3IDY - chains A and B of the 6 polymer chains in the assembly; structure by X-ray diffraction, 3.20 A resolution.

Chain A:
Protein: HIV-1 HxBc2 gp120 core
Source organism: Human immunodeficiency virus 1
Notes: engineered mutation(s): M95W, T257S, S375W, A443M, W96C, V275C, I109C, Q428C
Amino-acid sequence (317 residues; row label = number of the first residue in the row; note: 93 numbers in that range are skipped by the numbering (no residue carries them; nothing is unmodelled there)):
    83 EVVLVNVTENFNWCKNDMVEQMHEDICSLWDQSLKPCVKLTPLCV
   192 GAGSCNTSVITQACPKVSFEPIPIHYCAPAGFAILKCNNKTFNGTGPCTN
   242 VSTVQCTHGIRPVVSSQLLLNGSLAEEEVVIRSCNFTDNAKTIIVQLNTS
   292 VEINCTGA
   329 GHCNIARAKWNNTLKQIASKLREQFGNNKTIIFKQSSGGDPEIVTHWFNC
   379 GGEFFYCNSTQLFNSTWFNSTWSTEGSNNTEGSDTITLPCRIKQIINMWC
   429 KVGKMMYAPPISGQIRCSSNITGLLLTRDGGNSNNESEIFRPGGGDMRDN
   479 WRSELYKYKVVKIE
Disordered / not traced: 192-194, 399-409
Cystine bridges: Cys-96/Cys-275, Cys-109/Cys-428, Cys-119/Cys-205, Cys-126/Cys-196, Cys-218/Cys-247, Cys-228/Cys-239, Cys-296/Cys-331, Cys-378/Cys-445, Cys-385/Cys-418
Covalently attached groups: N-acetylglucosamine (NAG) linked to Asn-88, Asn-230, Asn-234, Asn-241, Asn-262, Asn-276, Asn-289, Asn-295, Asn-339, Asn-356, Asn-386, Asn-392, Asn-448, Asn-463

Chain B:
Protein: Fab b13 heavy chain
Source organism: Homo sapiens
Notes: antibody fragment or engineered binder
Amino-acid sequence (231 residues; row label = number of the first residue in the row; a row labelled like 82A-82C holds insertion residues (82A, then the next letters in order)):
     1 QVQLVESGGGVVQPGRSLRLSCAASGFTFRNYAMHWVRQAPGKGLEWVAL
    51 IK
   52A Y
    53 DGRNKYYADSVKGRFSISRDNSKNTLYLEM
82A-82C NSL
    83 RAEDTAVYYCARDIGLKG
100A-100K EHYDILTAYGP
   101 DYWGQGALVTVSSASTKGPSVFPLAPSSKSTSGGTAALGCLVKDYFPEPV
   151 TVSWNSGALTSGVHTFPAVLQSSGLYSLSSVVTVPSSSLGTQTYICNVNH
   201 KPSNTKVDKKAEPKSC
Disordered / not traced: 129-130
Cystine bridges: Cys-22/Cys-92, Cys-140/Cys-196
Residues lining bound ligands: N-acetylglucosamine (NAG; 2-acetamido-2-deoxy-beta-D-glucopyranose): Leu-98, Lys-99, Gly-100, Tyr-100C

Interface between chain A and chain B:
Contacting residue pairs - 30 pairs, chain A then chain B:
  Ser-365(A) / Tyr-32(B)  hydrogen bond (backbone-side chain)
  Gly-366(A) / Asn-31(B)
  Gly-366(A) / Tyr-32(B)  hydrogen bond (backbone-side chain)
  Gly-367(A) / Asn-31(B)
  Gly-367(A) / Tyr-32(B)
  Gly-367(A) / Gly-97(B)
  Gly-367(A) / Leu-98(B)  hydrogen bond (backbone-backbone)
  Asp-368(A) / Asn-31(B)  hydrogen bond (backbone-backbone)
  Asp-368(A) / Tyr-32(B)
  Asp-368(A) / Ala-33(B)  hydrogen bond (side chain-backbone)
  Asp-368(A) / Lys-52(B)  salt bridge
  Asp-368(A) / Tyr-52A(B)  hydrogen bond (side chain-backbone)
  Pro-369(A) / Tyr-100I(B)  hydrophobic
  Glu-370(A) / Tyr-52A(B)
  Ile-371(A) / Asn-31(B)
  Ile-371(A) / Tyr-52A(B)  hydrophobic
  Thr-373(A) / Leu-98(B)
  Tyr-384(A) / Tyr-100C(B)
  Tyr-384(A) / Ile-100E(B)  hydrophobic
  Asn-386(A) / Tyr-100C(B)
  Pro-417(A) / Tyr-100C(B)
  Arg-419(A) / Tyr-100C(B)
  Arg-419(A) / Asp-100D(B)  salt bridge
  Arg-419(A) / Ile-100E(B)
  Lys-421(A) / Asp-100D(B)  salt bridge
  Lys-421(A) / Ile-100E(B)
  Asn-425(A) / Arg-55(B)  hydrogen bond (backbone-side chain)
  Asn-425(A) / Asn-56(B)
  Met-426(A) / Arg-55(B)
  Gly-473(A) / Tyr-52A(B)
Other interface residues (no listed pair), chain A (19 interface residues in all): Val-372, Trp-375, Cys-385
Other interface residues (no listed pair), chain B (14 interface residues in all): Leu-100F

Overview:
19 residues of chain A and 14 residues of chain B are in contact; the contacts include 7 hydrogen bonds and 3
salt bridges. Polar contacts include Asp-368(A)/Lys-52(B), Arg-419(A)/Asp-100D(B) and Lys-421(A)/Asp-100D(B).
Bound to chain B: N-acetylglucosamine.
Here chain A is HIV-1 HxBc2 gp120 core (Human immunodeficiency virus 1) and chain B is Fab b13 heavy chain
(Homo sapiens). Entry 3IDY (Crystal structure of HIV-gp120 core in complex with CD4-binding site antibody b13,
space group C2221) was determined by X-ray diffraction.
